PDB entry 7M7T | X-ray diffraction, 1.46 A resolution | chains A and P of the 3 polymer chains in the assembly

== Chain A ==
Molecule: DNA polymerase eta
Organism: Homo sapiens
Notes: EC 2.7.7.7
Reference sequence: Q9Y253 (POLH_HUMAN); residues 1-432 here = UniProt positions 1-432
Amino-acid sequence (435 residues; each row starts with the number of its first residue; numbers below 1 keep their minus sign (Gly-2 is residue -2)):
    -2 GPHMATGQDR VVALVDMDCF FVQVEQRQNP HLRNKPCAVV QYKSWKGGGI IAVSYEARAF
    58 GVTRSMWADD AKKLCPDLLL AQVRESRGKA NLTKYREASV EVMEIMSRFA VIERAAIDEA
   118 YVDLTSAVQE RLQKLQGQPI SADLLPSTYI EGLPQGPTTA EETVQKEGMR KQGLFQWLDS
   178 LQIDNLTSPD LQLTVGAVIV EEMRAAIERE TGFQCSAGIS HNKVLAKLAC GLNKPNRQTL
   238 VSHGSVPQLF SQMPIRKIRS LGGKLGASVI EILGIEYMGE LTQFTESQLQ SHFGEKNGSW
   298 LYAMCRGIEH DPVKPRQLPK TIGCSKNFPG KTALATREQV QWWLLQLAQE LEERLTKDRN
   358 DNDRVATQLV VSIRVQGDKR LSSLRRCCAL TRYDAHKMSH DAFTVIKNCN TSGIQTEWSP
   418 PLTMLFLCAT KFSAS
Unresolved in the structure: 155-159
Sequence notes: expression tag (-2 to 0); engineered mutation Ala113 (Ser in Q9Y253)
UniProt features mapped onto this chain:
  - binding site (Mg(2+)): Asp13, Met14, Asp115, Glu116
  - binding site (Mn(2+)): Asp13, Met14, Asp115, Glu116
  - binding site (a 2'-deoxyribonucleoside 5'-triphosphate): Arg61
  - natural variant: Val37 (deletion: In XPV), Leu75 (deletion: In XPV), Arg93 (R93P: In XPV), Arg111 (R111H: In XPV), Thr122 (T122P: In XPV), Gly153 (G153D: In a breast cancer sample), Thr191 (T191P: In XPV), Gly263 (G263V: In XPV), Val266 (V266D: In XPV), Gly295 (G295R: In XPV), Arg361 (R361S: In XPV)
  - mutagenesis: Tyr52 (Y52A/F: Reduces DNA polymerase activity; Y52E: Reduces DNA polymerase activity. Increases fidelity of replication and reduces translesion bypass), Arg61 (R61A: Reduces enzymatic activity by two-thirds), Ser62 (S62G: Increased DNA polymerase activity and translesion bypass compared to wild-type), Ala68 (A68S/V: Severe reduction in thymine dimer translesion bypass), Asn324 to Pro326 (Reduces binding to chromatin and to monoubiquitinated PCNA. Abolishes binding to monoubiquitinated PCNA; when associated with 705-E--H-713 Del)
Metal / ion sites: Ca2+: Asp13, Met14, Asp115 (together with 2'-deoxyadenosine 5'-triphosphate); K+: Asp13, Asp115, Glu116 (together with 2'-deoxyadenosine 5'-triphosphate) (shared with DT8(P) of chain P)
Ligand contacts: 2'-deoxyadenosine 5'-triphosphate (DTP): Asp13, Met14, Asp15, Cys16, Phe17, Phe18, Ile48, Ala49, Tyr52, Arg55, Arg61, Ile114, Asp115, Lys231
What the authors report for this chain:
  - conformationally variable residues: Asp115
  - mutagenesis - S113A (20-fold): decreased catalytic activity
  - mutagenesis - S113A: unchanged catalytic activity on RNA-terminated primers
  - mutagenesis - S113A: unchanged catalytic activity on 2'F-dA

== Chain P ==
Molecule: 8-nt DNA strand
Sequence (8 nucleotides; each row starts with the number of its first residue):
     1 AGCGTCAT
Metal / ion sites: K+: DT8 (together with 2'-deoxyadenosine 5'-triphosphate) (shared with Asp13(A), Asp115(A), Glu116(A) of chain A)

== Chain A / chain P interface ==
Contacting residue pairs (22):
  Arg61(A) - DT8(P)  base contact
  Ala113(A) - DT8(P)  phosphate contact
  Asp115(A) - DT8(P)  phosphate contact
  Lys224(A) - DT8(P)  salt bridge to the phosphate
  Ile255(A) - DA7(P)  phosphate contact
  Arg256(A) - DA7(P)  phosphate contact
  Ser257(A) - DC6(P)  phosphate contact
  Ser257(A) - DA7(P)  hydrogen bond to the phosphate
  Leu258(A) - DA7(P)  hydrogen bond to the phosphate
  Gly259(A) - DA7(P)  hydrogen bond to the phosphate
  Gly260(A) - DC6(P)  phosphate contact
  Gly260(A) - DA7(P)  phosphate contact
  Lys261(A) - DT5(P)  salt bridge to the phosphate
  Lys261(A) - DC6(P)  hydrogen bond to the phosphate
  Leu262(A) - DC6(P)  hydrogen bond to the phosphate
  Arg377(A) - DG4(P)  salt bridge to the phosphate
  Leu381(A) - DC3(P)  phosphate contact
  Arg382(A) - DA1(P)  sugar contact
  Arg382(A) - DG2(P)  salt bridge to the phosphate
  Arg382(A) - DC3(P)  hydrogen bond to the phosphate
  Arg383(A) - DG2(P)  phosphate contact
  Cys384(A) - DG2(P)  hydrogen bond to the phosphate
Also at the interface, not in a pair above, chain A (21 interface residues in all): Glu116, Gln365, Ser379, Ser380

== Overview ==
The interface between chain A and chain P involves 21 residues on one side and 8 on the other, with 7 hydrogen
bonds and 4 salt bridges. Polar contacts include Ser257(A)-DA7(P), Leu258(A)-DA7(P) and Gly259(A)-DA7(P).
Bound to chain A: 2'-deoxyadenosine 5'-triphosphate. From the paper: S113A of chain A reduces catalytic
activity; conformational variability at Asp115(A).
Chain A is DNA polymerase eta (Homo sapiens) and chain P is an 8-nt DNA strand; the structure, Human DNA Pol
eta S113A with dT-ended primer and dATP: in crystallo reaction for 0 s, was determined by X-ray diffraction,
deposited together with 7M7L, 7M7M, 7M7N, 7M7O, 7M7P, 7M7Q and 19 further entries.
